6V9L - chains A and B of the 3 polymer chains in the assembly; structure by X-ray diffraction, 1.70 A resolution.

== Chain A ==
Molecule: GTPase HRas
Organism: Homo sapiens
Notes: engineered mutation(s): Y64A
UniProtKB: P01112 (RASH_HUMAN); residue numbers follow UniProt; this construct covers 1-166
Chain sequence (167 residues; each row starts with the number of its first residue; numbering starts at 0):
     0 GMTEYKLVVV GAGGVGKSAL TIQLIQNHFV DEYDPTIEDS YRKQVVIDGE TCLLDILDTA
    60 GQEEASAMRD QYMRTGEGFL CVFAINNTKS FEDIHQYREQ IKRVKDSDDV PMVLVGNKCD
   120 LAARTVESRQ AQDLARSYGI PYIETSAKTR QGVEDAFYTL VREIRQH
Not modelled in the structure: 0
Modified residues: C51 (S-hydroxycysteine; CSO)
Construct notes: expression tag (0); conflict A64 (Tyr in P01112)
Ion coordination: Mg2+: S17, T35 (together with GMP-PNP)
Small-molecule neighbours: GMP-PNP (GNP; phosphoaminophosphonic acid-guanylate ester): A11, G12, G13, V14, G15, K16, S17, A18, F28, V29, D30, E31, Y32, D33, P34, T35, T58, A59, G60, Q61, N116, K117, D119, L120, S145, A146, K147
Swiss-Prot annotation at these positions:
  - region: H166 (Hypervariable region)
  - motif: Y32 to Y40 (Effector region)
  - binding site (GTP): G13 to A18, V29 to T35, A59, G60, N116 to D119, S145 to K147
  - modified residue: M1 (N-acetylmethionine), T2 (N-acetylthreonine), C118 (S-nitrosocysteine)
  - glycosylation: T35 (Microbial infection: O-linked (Glc) threonine)
  - natural variant: G12 (G12A: In CSTLO; G12C: In CSTLO; G12D: In CSTLO; G12E: In CSTLO; G12S: In CSTLO and CMEMS; G12V: In CSTLO, bladder carcinoma and CMEMS), G13 (G13C: In CSTLO; G13D: In CSTLO; G13R: In SFM), Q22 (Q22K: In CMEMS), E37 (E37EE: In CSTLO), T58 (T58I: In CSTLO), Q61 (Q61K: In NMTC2; Q61L: In melanoma), E63 (E63K: In CMEMS), S89 (S89C: Found in a patient with severe fetal hydrops and pleural effusion; uncertain significance), K117 (K117R: In CSTLO), A146 (A146T: In CSTLO; A146V: In CSTLO)
  - mutagenesis: S17 (S17N: Dominant negative. Prevents PLCE1 EGF-induced recruitment to plasma membrane. No effect on subcellular location of isoform 2), N26 (N26G: Loss of interaction with PLCE1; when associated with V-12), V29 (V29A: No effect on interaction with PLCE1; when associated with V-12), Y32 (Y32F: Loss of interaction and recruitment to plasma membrane of PLCE1; when associated with V-12), P34 (P34G: No effect on interaction with PLCE1; when associated with V-12), T35 (T35S: Loss of interaction with PLCE1; when associated with V-12), E37 (E37G: No effect on interaction with PLCE1; when associated with V-12), D38 (D38N: No effect on interaction with PLCE1; when associated with V-12), S39 (S39C: No effect on interaction with PLCE1; when associated with V-12), A59 (A59T: Loss of GTPase activity and creation of an autophosphorylation site), Q61 (Q61I: Moderately increased transformation of cultured cell lines; Q61R: Promotes interaction with SHOC2 and PP1C; Q61V: Strongly increased transformation of cultured cell lines), A83 (A83T: GTP-binding activity reduced by factor of 30), 4 further mutagenesis entries in UniProt

== Chain B ==
Molecule: Son of sevenless homolog 1
Organism: Homo sapiens
UniProtKB: Q07889 (SOS1_HUMAN); residues 566-1046 here = UniProt positions 566-1046
Chain sequence (482 residues; numbered 565 to 1046; the number before each row is that of its first residue):
   565 GQMRLPSADV YRFAEPDSEE NIIFEENMQP KAGIPIIKAG TVIKLIERLT YHMYADPNFV
   625 RTFLTTYRSF CKPQELLSLI IERFEIPEPE PTEADRIAIE NGDQPLSAEL KRFRKEYIQP
   685 VQLRVLNVCR HWVEHHFYDF ERDAYLLQRM EEFIGTVRGK AMKKWVESIT KIIQRKKIAR
   745 DNGPGHNITF QSSPPTVEWH ISRPGHIETF DLLTLHPIEI ARQLTLLESD LYRAVQPSEL
   805 VGSVWTKEDK EINSPNLLKM IRHTTNLTLW FEKCIVETEN LEERVAVVSR IIEILQVFQE
   865 LNNFNGVLEV VSAMNSSPVY RLDHTFEQIP SRQKKILEEA HELSEDHYKK YLAKLRSINP
   925 PCVPFFGIYL TNILKTEEGN PEVLKRHGKE LINFSKRRKV AEITGEIQQY QNQPYCLRVE
   985 SDIKRFFENL NPMGNSMEKE FTDYLFNKSL EIEPRNPKPL PRFPKKYSYP LKSPGVRPSN
  1045 PR
Not modelled in the structure: 591-596, 744-750
Construct notes: expression tag (565)
Small-molecule neighbours: QTJ (4-(3-chloro-4-fluorophenoxy)benzene-1-sulfonamide): V852, I856, V875, M878, N879, V883, Y884, L886, T889, F890, I893, L901, E902, H905

== Chain A / chain B interface ==
Pairs across the interface (63):
  M1(A) - R920(B)
  Q22(A) - T753(B)
  I24(A) - N976(B)
  Q25(A) - I752(B)
  Q25(A) - N976(B)
  N26(A) - N751(B)
  N26(A) - I752(B)
  N26(A) - T753(B)  hydrogen bond (backbone-backbone)
  N26(A) - F754(B)
  N26(A) - P978(B)
  H27(A) - N751(B)  hydrogen bond (side chain-backbone)
  E31(A) - R739(B)
  D33(A) - R694(B)  hydrogen bond (backbone-side chain)
  D33(A) - S732(B)
  D33(A) - I736(B)
  D33(A) - R739(B)  salt bridge
  P34(A) - R694(B)
  P34(A) - W729(B)  hydrogen bond (backbone-side chain)
  P34(A) - S732(B)
  T35(A) - W729(B)  hydrogen bond (backbone-side chain)
  I36(A) - L687(B)
  I36(A) - N691(B)
  I36(A) - W729(B)
  E37(A) - A619(B)
  E37(A) - P621(B)
  E37(A) - N691(B)  hydrogen bond (backbone-side chain)
  E37(A) - H695(B)
  D38(A) - R694(B)  salt bridge
  D38(A) - H695(B)  salt bridge
  S39(A) - P621(B)
  S39(A) - N622(B)  hydrogen bond
  R41(A) - Q973(B)
  K42(A) - Q973(B)
  Q43(A) - L919(B)  hydrogen bond (side chain-backbone)
  Q43(A) - R920(B)
  Q43(A) - S921(B)
  Q43(A) - I922(B)  hydrogen bond (side chain-backbone)
  Q43(A) - P924(B)
  Q43(A) - Q973(B)  hydrogen bond (backbone-side chain)
  Q43(A) - Y974(B)  hydrogen bond
  V44(A) - N923(B)
  V45(A) - S921(B)
  V45(A) - I922(B)
  V45(A) - N923(B)  hydrogen bond (backbone-side chain)
  T50(A) - R920(B)
  T50(A) - S921(B)  hydrogen bond (side chain-backbone)
  L56(A) - P621(B)  hydrophobic
  Q61(A) - K728(B)  hydrogen bond
  Q61(A) - W729(B)
  E63(A) - A725(B)
  E63(A) - K728(B)  salt bridge
  E63(A) - W729(B)
  A64(A) - W729(B)
  A66(A) - K679(B)
  M67(A) - P684(B)  hydrophobic
  M67(A) - L687(B)  hydrophobic
  M67(A) - R688(B)
  Q70(A) - M617(B)
  Q70(A) - Y618(B)
  Q70(A) - A619(B)  hydrogen bond (side chain-backbone)
  Q70(A) - R688(B)
  R149(A) - T753(B)
  R149(A) - Q755(B)
Interface residues without a listed pair, chain A (34 interface residues in all): F28, E62, R73, K147, T148, Q150
Interface residues without a listed pair, chain B (36 interface residues in all): L690, E698, Q977

== Overview ==
Chain A and chain B form an interface of 34 and 36 residues respectively; the contacts include 15 hydrogen
bonds and 4 salt bridges. Polar pairs include D33(A)-R739(B), D38(A)-R694(B) and D38(A)-H695(B). Chain A binds
GMP-PNP. Bound to chain B: compound QTJ.
Chain A is GTPase HRas and chain B is Son of sevenless homolog 1, both from Homo sapiens; the structure,
Expanding the Chemical Landscape of SOS1 Activators Using Fragment Based Methods, was determined by X-ray
diffraction, deposited together with 6V94, 6V9F, 6V9J, 6V9M and 6V9N.
